Entry 6S7G (X-ray diffraction, 1.84 A resolution); this record covers chains C and D of the 8 polymer chains in the assembly.

Chain C (and D):
Protein: Fucose-binding lectin
Source organism: Pseudomonas aeruginosa
Notes: chain D of this document is another copy of the same molecule, construct and numbering; everything in this record applies to it too
Reference sequence: A0A069Q9V4 (A0A069Q9V4_PSEAI); residues 1-114 here correspond to UniProt positions 2-115 (UniProt number = residue number + 1)
Amino-acid sequence (114 residues; numbered 1 to 114; the number before each row is that of its first residue):
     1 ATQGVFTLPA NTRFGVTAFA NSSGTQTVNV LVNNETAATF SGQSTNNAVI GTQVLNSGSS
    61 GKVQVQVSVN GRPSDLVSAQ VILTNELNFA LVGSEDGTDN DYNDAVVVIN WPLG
Metal / ion sites: Ca2+ site 1: Asn-21, Asp-101, Asn-103, Asp-104 (together with ZDC) (shared with 1 residue of chain A); Ca2+ site 2: Glu-95, Asp-99, Asp-101, Asp-104 (together with ZDC); Ca2+ site 3: Gly-114 (together with ZDC) (shared with 4 residues of chain A)
Small-molecule neighbours: ZDC (3,7-anhydro-2,8-dideoxy-L-glycero-D-gluco-octonic acid): Asn-21, Ser-22, Ser-23, Thr-45, Glu-95, Asp-96, Gly-97, Asp-99, Asp-101, Asn-103, Asp-104

How chain C and chain D interact:
Pairs across the interface (18):
  Ala-1(C) / Thr-84(D)
  Thr-2(C) / Thr-84(D)  hydrogen bond (backbone-side chain)
  Gln-3(C) / Thr-84(D)
  Val-5(C) / Asn-85(D)
  Phe-6(C) / Asn-85(D)
  Thr-7(C) / Asn-85(D)  hydrogen bond
  Ala-79(C) / Ile-82(D)
  Gln-80(C) / Gln-80(D)
  Gln-80(C) / Val-81(D)
  Gln-80(C) / Ile-82(D)  hydrogen bond (backbone-backbone)
  Val-81(C) / Gln-80(D)
  Ile-82(C) / Ala-79(D)
  Ile-82(C) / Gln-80(D)  hydrogen bond (backbone-backbone)
  Thr-84(C) / Ala-1(D)
  Thr-84(C) / Thr-2(D)  hydrogen bond (side chain-backbone)
  Asn-85(C) / Val-5(D)
  Asn-85(C) / Phe-6(D)
  Asn-85(C) / Thr-7(D)  hydrogen bond
Other interface residues (no listed pair), chain C (13 interface residues in all): Leu-83
Other interface residues (no listed pair), chain D (13 interface residues in all): Gln-3, Leu-83

Overview:
The chain C/chain D interface involves 13 residues from each chain, with 6 hydrogen bonds. Polar contacts
include Thr-2(C)/Thr-84(D), Thr-7(C)/Asn-85(D) and Gln-80(C)/Ile-82(D). Ligands of chain C: compound ZDC. The
Ca2+ site 1 is built by Asn-21(C), Asp-101(C), Asn-103(C) and Asp-104(C).
Chain C and chain D are both Fucose-binding lectin (Pseudomonas aeruginosa); the structure, Cfucosylated
linker peptide SBL1 bound to Fucose binding Lectin LecB (PA-IIL) from Pseudomonas aeruginosa at 1.84 ..., was
determined by X-ray diffraction, deposited together with 6S5R and 6S5S.
